PDB entry 5C9H | X-ray diffraction, 3.00 A resolution | chains A and D of the 3 polymer chains in the assembly

Chain A:
Name: Telomerase reverse transcriptase
Organism: Tetrahymena thermophila
Notes: EC 2.7.7.49
UniProt: O77448 (TERT_TETTH); numbering as in UniProt (aligned over 217-516)
Amino-acid sequence (303 residues; numbered 214 to 516; the number before each row is that of its first residue):
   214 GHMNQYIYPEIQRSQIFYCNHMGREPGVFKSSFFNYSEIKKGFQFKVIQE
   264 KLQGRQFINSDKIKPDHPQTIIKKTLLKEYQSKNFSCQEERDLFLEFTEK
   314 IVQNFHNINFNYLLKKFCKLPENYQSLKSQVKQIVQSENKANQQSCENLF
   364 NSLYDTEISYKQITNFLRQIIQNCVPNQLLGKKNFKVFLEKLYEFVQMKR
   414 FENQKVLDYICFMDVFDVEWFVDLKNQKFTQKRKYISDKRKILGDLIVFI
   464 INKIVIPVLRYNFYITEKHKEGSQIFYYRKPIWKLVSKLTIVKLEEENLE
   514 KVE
Disordered / not traced: 214-217, 250-292, 349-352, 510-516
Construct notes: expression tag (214-216)
UniProt features mapped onto this chain:
  - mutagenesis: Arg226 (R226A: Decreased reverse transcriptase activity), Phe230 (F230A: Slightly decreased transcriptase activity), Tyr231 (Y231A: Slightly decreased transcriptase activity), Cys232 (C232A: Does not affect reverse transcriptase activity), His234 (H234A: Does not affect reverse transcriptase activity), Arg237 (R237A: Decreased reverse transcriptase activity), Leu327 (L327A: Impaired assembly of telomerase holoenzyme, which can be rescued by TAP65/p65), Cys331 (C331A: Does not affect reverse transcriptase activity), Pro334 (P334A: Impaired assembly of telomerase holoenzyme, which can be rescued by TAP65/p65), Phe379 (F379A: Slightly decreased transcriptase activity), Arg381 (R381A: Does not affect reverse transcriptase activity), Pro389 (P389A: Slightly decreased transcriptase activity), 8 further mutagenesis entries in UniProt
Reported in the primary citation:
  - contacts within the chain: Arg226-Phe408 (hydrogen bond), Arg226-Met411 (hydrogen bond), Arg226-Lys412 (hydrogen bond), Tyr231-Arg413 (hydrogen bond), Tyr231-Glu480 (hydrogen bond), Phe230-Arg473 (hydrogen bond), Gln228-Arg473 (hydrogen bond), Cys232-Lys493 (backbone contact), Asn233-Trp496 (hydrogen bond), Asn233-Lys497 (backbone contact)
  - binding site for the 13-nt RNA strand (chain D): His234, Arg237, Arg473
  - binding site for the 13-nt RNA strand: Asn324, Lys328, Lys332, Tyr337, Lys341, Arg492

Chain D:
Molecule: 13-nt RNA strand
Sequence (13 nucleotides; each row starts with the number of its first residue; numbering starts at 0):
     0 UAGAACUGUCAUU
Disordered / not traced: 0, 11-12

Chain A / chain D interface:
Pairs across the interface (12):
  His234(A) - U8(D)  hydrogen bond to the base
  His234(A) - C9(D)  sugar contact
  Gly236(A) - U8(D)  base contact
  Arg237(A) - U6(D)  hydrogen bond to the base
  Arg237(A) - G7(D)  hydrogen bond to the base
  Arg237(A) - U8(D)  hydrogen bond to the base
  Phe242(A) - C9(D)  sugar contact
  Phe242(A) - A10(D)  phosphate contact
  Lys243(A) - U8(D)  phosphate contact
  Lys243(A) - C9(D)  hydrogen bond to the phosphate
  Ser244(A) - C9(D)  hydrogen bond to the phosphate
  Arg473(A) - A10(D)  hydrogen bond to the phosphate
Other interface residues (no listed pair), chain A (8 interface residues in all): Met235

In short:
The interface between chain A and chain D involves 8 residues on one side and 5 on the other, with 7 hydrogen
bonds. Polar contacts include His234(A)-U8(D), Arg237(A)-U6(D) and Arg237(A)-G7(D). From the paper: a binding
site for the 13-nt RNA strand at Asn324(A), Lys328(A) and Lys332(A) among others; a binding site for the 13-nt
RNA strand (chain D) at His234(A), Arg237(A) and Arg473(A).
Here chain A is Telomerase reverse transcriptase (Tetrahymena thermophila) and chain D is a 13-nt RNA strand.
Entry 5C9H (Structural Basis of Template Boundary Definition in Tetrahymena Telomerase) was determined by
X-ray diffraction.
